Entry 5HJP (X-ray diffraction, 2.60 A resolution); this record covers chains A and B.

# Chain A
Protein: Retinoic acid receptor RXR-beta
From: Homo sapiens
UniProt: P28702 (RXRB_HUMAN); numbering as in UniProt (aligned over 299-533)
Sequence (254 residues; row label = number of the first residue in the row):
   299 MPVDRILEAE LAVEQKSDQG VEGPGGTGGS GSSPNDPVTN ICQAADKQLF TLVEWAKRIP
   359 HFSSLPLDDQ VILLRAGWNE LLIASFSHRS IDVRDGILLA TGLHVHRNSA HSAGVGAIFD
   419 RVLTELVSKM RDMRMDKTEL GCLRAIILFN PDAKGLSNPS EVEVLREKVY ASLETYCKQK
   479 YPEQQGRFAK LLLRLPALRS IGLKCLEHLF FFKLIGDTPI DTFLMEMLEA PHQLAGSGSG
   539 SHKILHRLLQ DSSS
Unresolved in the structure: 313-335, 529-540, 549-552
Sequence notes: expression tag (534-552)

# Chain B
Protein: Oxysterols receptor LXR-beta
From: Homo sapiens
UniProt: P55055 (NR1H2_HUMAN); residues 217-461 here correspond to UniProt positions 216-460 (UniProt number = residue number - 1)
Sequence (264 residues; numbered 217 to 480; the number before each row is that of its first residue):
   217 GVQLTAAQEL MIQQLVAAQL QCNKRSFSDQ PKVTPWPLGA DPASGSASQQ RFAHFTELAI
   277 ISVQEIVDFA KQVPGFLQLG REDQIALLKA STIEIMLLET ARRYNHETEC ITFLKDFTYS
   337 KDDFHRAGLQ VEFINPIFEF SRAMRRLGLD DAEYALLIAI NIFSADRPNV QEPGRVEALQ
   397 QPYVEALLSY TRIKRPQDQL RFPRMLMKLV SLRTLSSVHS EQVFALRLQD KKLPPLLSEI
   457 WDVHEGSGSG SHKILHRLLQ DSSS
Unresolved in the structure: 254-255, 478-480
Sequence notes: engineered mutation Ala259 (Gln258 in P55055), Gly261 (Arg260 in P55055), Ser262 (Asp261 in P55055), Ser264 (Arg263 in P55055); expression tag (462-480)
Small-molecule neighbours: 668 (2-chloro-4-{1'-[(2R)-2-hydroxy-3-methyl-2-(trifluoromethyl)butanoyl]-4,4'-bipiperidin-1-yl}-N,N-dimethylbenzamide): Asn239, Ser242, Phe243, Phe268, Phe271, Thr272, Leu274, Ala275, Ile277, Ser278, Glu281, Ile309, Met312, Glu315, Thr316, Arg319, Phe329, Leu330, Leu345, Phe349, His435, Gln438, Leu442, Leu449, Leu453, Trp457
Swiss-Prot annotation at these positions:
  - cross-link (Glycyl lysine isopeptide (Lys-Gly)): Lys410 (interchain with G-Cter in SUMO2), Lys448 (interchain with G-Cter in SUMO2)

# Chain A / chain B interface
Pairs across the interface - 24 pairs, chain A then chain B:
  Glu423(A) - Asp382(B)
  Asp450(A) - Ser427(B)
  Glu465(A) - Leu416(B)
  Glu465(A) - Arg420(B)  salt bridge
  Tyr468(A) - Leu416(B)  hydrophobic
  Tyr468(A) - Pro419(B)  hydrophobic
  Tyr468(A) - Met423(B)
  Glu472(A) - Arg408(B)  salt bridge
  Lys476(A) - Arg408(B)
  Phe486(A) - Pro419(B)  hydrophobic
  Ala487(A) - Val400(B)  hydrophobic
  Lys488(A) - Gln397(B)
  Leu490(A) - Pro419(B)  hydrophobic
  Leu490(A) - Met423(B)
  Leu491(A) - Gln396(B)
  Leu493(A) - Met423(B)  hydrophobic
  Leu493(A) - Val426(B)  hydrophobic
  Pro494(A) - Val426(B)
  Pro494(A) - Arg429(B)
  Arg497(A) - Val426(B)
  Arg497(A) - Arg429(B)
  Arg497(A) - Thr430(B)  hydrogen bond
  Ser498(A) - Arg429(B)  hydrogen bond
  Leu501(A) - Ser433(B)
Also at the interface, not in a pair above, chain A (21 interface residues in all): Lys427, Ile444, Glu461, Ala469, Ala495
Also at the interface, not in a pair above, chain B (22 interface residues in all): Arg362, Ile376, Ala381, Glu393, Gln415, Phe418, Leu422, Leu425

# In short
21 residues of chain A and 22 residues of chain B are in contact; the contacts include 2 hydrogen bonds and 2
salt bridges. Polar pairs include Glu465(A)-Arg420(B), Glu472(A)-Arg408(B) and Arg497(A)-Thr430(B). Chain B
binds compound 668.
Chain A is Retinoic acid receptor RXR-beta and chain B is Oxysterols receptor LXR-beta, both from Homo
sapiens; the structure, Identification of LXRbeta selective agonists for the treatment of Alzheimer's Disease,
was determined by X-ray diffraction together with 5HJS from the same study.
